Entry 7YVQ (electron microscopy, 3.18 A resolution); this record covers chains E and H of the 8 polymer chains in the assembly.

Chain E:
Molecule: ADP-ribosylating binary toxin binding subunit CdtB
Source organism: Clostridioides difficile
UniProtKB: A8DS70 (A8DS70_CLODI); residue numbers follow UniProt; this construct covers 202-876
Sequence (675 residues; each row starts with the number of its first residue):
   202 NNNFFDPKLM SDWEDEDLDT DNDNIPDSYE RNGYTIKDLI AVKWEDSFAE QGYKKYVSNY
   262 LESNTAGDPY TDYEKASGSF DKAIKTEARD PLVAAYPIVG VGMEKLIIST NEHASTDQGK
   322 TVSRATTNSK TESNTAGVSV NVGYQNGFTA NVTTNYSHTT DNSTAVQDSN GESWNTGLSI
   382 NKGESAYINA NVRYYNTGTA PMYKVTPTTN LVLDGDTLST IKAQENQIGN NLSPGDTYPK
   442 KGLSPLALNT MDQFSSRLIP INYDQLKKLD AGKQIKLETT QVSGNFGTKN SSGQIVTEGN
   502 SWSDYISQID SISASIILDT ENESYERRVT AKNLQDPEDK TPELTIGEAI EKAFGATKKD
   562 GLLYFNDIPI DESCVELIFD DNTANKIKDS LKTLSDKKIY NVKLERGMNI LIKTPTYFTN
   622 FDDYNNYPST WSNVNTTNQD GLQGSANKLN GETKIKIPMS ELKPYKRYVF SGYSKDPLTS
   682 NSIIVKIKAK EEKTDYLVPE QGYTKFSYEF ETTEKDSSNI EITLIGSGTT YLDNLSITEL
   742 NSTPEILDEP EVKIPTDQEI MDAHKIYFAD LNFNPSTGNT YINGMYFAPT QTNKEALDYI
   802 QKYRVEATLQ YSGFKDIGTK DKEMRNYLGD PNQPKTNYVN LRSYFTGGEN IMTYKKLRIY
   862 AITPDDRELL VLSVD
Not modelled in the structure: 202-216, 332-363, 743-876
Bound ions: Ca2+ site 1: Asp-220, Asp-222, Asp-224, Ile-226, Glu-231; Ca2+ site 2: Asp-222, Asp-224, Glu-231, Asn-260, Glu-263, Asp-273; Ca2+ site 3: Asn-621, Asp-623, Ser-646, Asp-734
Reported in the primary citation:
  - mutagenesis - F774G, F774L: decreased binding to di-heptamer

Chain H:
Molecule: ADP-ribosylating binary toxin enzymatic subunit CdtA
Source organism: Clostridioides difficile
UniProtKB: Q9KH42 (Q9KH42_CLODI); residues 1-413 here correspond to UniProt positions 51-463 (UniProt number = residue number + 50)
Sequence (428 residues; each row starts with the number of its first residue):
     1 APIERPEDFL KDKEKAKEWE RKEAERIEQK LERSEKEALE SYKKDSVEIS KYSQTRNYFY
    61 DYQIEANSRE KEYKELRNAI SKNKIDKPMY VYYFESPEKF AFNKVIRTEN QNEISLEKFN
   121 EFKETIQNKL FKQDGFKDIS LYEPGKGDEK PTPLLMHLKL PRNTGMLPYT NTNNVSTLIE
   181 QGYSIKIDKI VRIVIDGKHY IKAEASVVSS LDFKDDVSKG DSWGKANYND WSNKLTPNEL
   241 ADVNDYMRGG YTAINNYLIS NGPVNNPNPE LDSKITNIEN ALKREPIPTN LTVYRRSGPQ
   301 EFGLTLTSPE YDFNKLENID AFKSKWEGQA LSYPNFISTS IGSVNMSAFA KRKIVLRITI
   361 PKGSPGAYLS AIPGYAGEYE VLLNHGSKFK INKIDSYKDG TITKLIVDAT LIPENLYFQG
   421 LEHHHHHH
Not modelled in the structure: 414-428
Sequence notes: expression tag (414-428)

Chain E / chain H interface:
Residue-residue contacts (6):
  Asn-223(E) / Glu-7(H)
  Asn-225(E) / Lys-87(H)  hydrogen bond
  Ser-492(E) / Lys-22(H)
  Glu-499(E) / Ala-1(H)
  Glu-499(E) / Pro-2(H)
  Asn-501(E) / Pro-2(H)
Other interface residues (no listed pair), chain E (8 interface residues in all): Thr-489, Val-497, Gly-500
Other interface residues (no listed pair), chain H (6 interface residues in all): Glu-23

In short:
8 residues of chain E and 6 residues of chain H are in contact; the contacts include 1 hydrogen bond. Its one
hydrogen-bonded contact is Asn-225(E)/Lys-87(H). Asp-220(E), Asp-222(E), Asp-224(E), Ile-226(E) and Glu-231(E)
coordinate Ca2+ site 1. The paper reports that F774G and F774L of chain E reduce binding to di-heptamer.
Chain E is ADP-ribosylating binary toxin binding subunit CdtB and chain H is ADP-ribosylating binary toxin
enzymatic subunit CdtA, both from Clostridioides difficile; the structure, Complex structure of Clostridioides
difficile binary toxin folded CDTa-bound CDTb-pore (short), was determined by electron microscopy together
with 7VNJ, 7VNN and 7YVS from the same study.
